PDB entry 7C0M | electron microscopy, 3.90 A resolution | chains A and I of the 22 polymer chains in the assembly

[Chain A]
Name: Histone H3.1
Source organism: Homo sapiens
UniProtKB: P68431 (H31_HUMAN); residues 1-135 here correspond to UniProt positions 2-136 (UniProt number = residue number + 1)
Sequence (139 residues; each row starts with the number of its first residue; numbers below 1 keep their minus sign (Gly-3 is residue -3)):
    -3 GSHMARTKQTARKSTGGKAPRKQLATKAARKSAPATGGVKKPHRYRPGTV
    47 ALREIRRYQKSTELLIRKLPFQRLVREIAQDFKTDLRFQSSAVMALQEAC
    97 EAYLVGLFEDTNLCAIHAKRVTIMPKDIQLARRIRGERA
Unresolved in the structure: -3 to 37, 135
Construct notes: expression tag (-3 to 0)
Swiss-Prot annotation at these positions:
  - modified residue: Arg2 (Asymmetric dimethylarginine), Thr3 (Phosphothreonine), Lys4 (Allysine), Gln5 (5-glutamyl dopamine), Thr6 (Phosphothreonine), Arg8 (Citrulline), Lys9 (N6,N6,N6-trimethyllysine), Ser10 (ADP-ribosylserine), Thr11 (Phosphothreonine), Lys14 (N6-(2-hydroxyisobutyryl)lysine), Arg17 (Asymmetric dimethylarginine), Lys18 (N6-(2-hydroxyisobutyryl)lysine), Lys23 (N6-(2-hydroxyisobutyryl)lysine), Arg26 (Citrulline), Lys27 (N6,N6,N6-trimethyllysine), Ser28 (ADP-ribosylserine), Lys36 (N6,N6,N6-trimethyllysine), Lys37 (N6-methyllysine), Tyr41 (Phosphotyrosine), Lys56 (N6,N6,N6-trimethyllysine) and 8 more in UniProt
  - lipidation: Lys18 (N6-decanoyllysine)

[Chain I]
Molecule: 145-nt DNA strand
Source organism: synthetic construct
Sequence (145 nucleotides; row label = number of the first residue in the row):
     1 ATCAGAATCCCGGTGCCGAGGCCGCTCAATTGGTCGTAGACAGCTCTAGC
    51 ACCGCTTAAACGCACGTACGCGCTGTCCCCCGCGTTTTAACCGCCAAGGG
   101 GATTACTCCCTAGTCTCCAGGCACGTGTCAGATATATACATCGAT

[Chain A / chain I interface]
Contacting residue pairs (18; chain A residue first):
  Arg40(A) - DA144(I)  sugar contact
  Tyr41(A) - DG143(I)  phosphate contact
  Arg42(A) - DG143(I)  hydrogen bond to the phosphate
  Arg42(A) - DA144(I)  phosphate contact
  Thr45(A) - DC142(I)  phosphate contact
  Thr45(A) - DG143(I)  hydrogen bond to the phosphate
  Arg72(A) - DC50(I)  salt bridge to the phosphate
  Arg83(A) - DG49(I)  hydrogen bond to the sugar
  Arg83(A) - DC50(I)  phosphate contact
  Phe84(A) - DG49(I)  sugar contact
  Phe84(A) - DC50(I)  hydrogen bond to the phosphate
  Gln85(A) - DG49(I)  phosphate contact
  Ser86(A) - DG49(I)  hydrogen bond to the phosphate
  Arg116(A) - DG70(I)  phosphate contact
  Arg116(A) - DC71(I)  phosphate contact
  Val117(A) - DG70(I)  hydrogen bond to the phosphate
  Thr118(A) - DG70(I)  hydrogen bond to the phosphate
  Met120(A) - DC71(I)  phosphate contact
Other interface residues (no listed pair), chain A (18 interface residues in all): Pro43, Arg63, Leu82, Lys115, Lys122
Other interface residues (no listed pair), chain I (11 interface residues in all): DA59, DA60, DC65, DA68

[Summary]
The interface between chain A and chain I involves 18 residues on one side and 11 on the other, with 7
hydrogen bonds and 1 salt bridge. Among the polar pairs are Arg83(A)-DG49(I), Arg42(A)-DG143(I) and
Thr45(A)-DG143(I).
Chain A is Histone H3.1 (Homo sapiens) and chain I is a 145-nt DNA strand (synthetic construct); the
structure, Human cGAS-nucleosome complex, was determined by electron microscopy.
